Entry 6ADW (X-ray diffraction, 2.20 A resolution); this record covers chain A.

== Chain A ==
Protein: Serine protease NS3
Source organism: Zika virus (strain Mr 766)
Notes: EC 3.4.21.91, 3.6.1.15, 3.6.4.13
UniProt: Q32ZE1 (POLG_ZIKV); residues 181-617 here correspond to UniProt positions 1679-2115 (UniProt number = residue number + 1498)
Amino-acid sequence (448 residues; row label = number of the first residue in the row):
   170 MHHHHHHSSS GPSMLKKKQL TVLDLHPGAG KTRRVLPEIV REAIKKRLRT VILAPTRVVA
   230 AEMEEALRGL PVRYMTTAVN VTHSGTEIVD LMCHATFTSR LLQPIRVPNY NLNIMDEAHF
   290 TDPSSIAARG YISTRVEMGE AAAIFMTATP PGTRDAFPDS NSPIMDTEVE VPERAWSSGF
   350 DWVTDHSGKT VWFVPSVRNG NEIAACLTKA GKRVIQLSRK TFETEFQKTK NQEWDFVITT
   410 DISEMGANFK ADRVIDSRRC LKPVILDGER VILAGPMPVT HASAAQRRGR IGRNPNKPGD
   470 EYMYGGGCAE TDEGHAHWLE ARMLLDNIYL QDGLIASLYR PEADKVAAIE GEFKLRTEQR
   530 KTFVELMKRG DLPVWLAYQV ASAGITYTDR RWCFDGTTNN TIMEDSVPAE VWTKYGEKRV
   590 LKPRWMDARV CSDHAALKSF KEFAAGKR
Unresolved in the structure: 170-182, 251
Differences from the reference sequence: expression tag (170-180)
UniProt features mapped onto this chain:
  - region: Lys185 to Gln188 (Important for RNA-binding)
  - motif: Asp285 to His288 (DEAH box)
  - binding site (ATP): Leu194 to Thr201
  - site: Arg456 (Involved in NS3 ATPase and RTPase activities), Arg459 (Involved in NS3 ATPase and RTPase activities), Arg617 (Cleavage)
  - modified residue: Lys389 (N6-acetyllysine)

== In short ==
From UniProt: 8 ATP-binding residues.
Chain A is Serine protease NS3 (Zika virus (strain Mr 766)); the structure, Crystal structure of the Zika
virus NS3 helicase (apo form), was determined by X-ray diffraction (same publication as 6ADX and 6ADY).
